PDB entry 3GJO | X-ray diffraction, 2.50 A resolution | chains A and B of the 4 polymer chains in the assembly

[Chain A (and B)]
Name: Microtubule-associated protein RP/EB family member 1
Source organism: Homo sapiens
Notes: fragment: eb1 c-terminal domain; chain B of this document is another copy of the same molecule, construct and numbering; everything in this record applies to it too
UniProtKB: Q15691 (MARE1_HUMAN); residue numbers follow UniProt; this construct covers 191-260
Chain sequence (72 residues; row label = number of the first residue in the row):
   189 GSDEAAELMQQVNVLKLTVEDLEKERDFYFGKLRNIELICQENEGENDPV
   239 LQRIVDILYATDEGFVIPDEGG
Disordered / not traced: 189-191, 258-260 (chain B: 189-190, 234-235, 257-260)
Sequence notes: expression tag (189-190)
Swiss-Prot annotation at these positions:
  - region: Thr206 to Glu211 (Interaction with APC), Lys220 to Ile242 (APC-binding), Glu232 to Ile255 (Interaction with SKA1)
  - modified residue: Lys220 (N6-acetyllysine)
  - mutagenesis: Lys220 (K220R: Abolished acetylation by KAT2B/PCAF, impairing kinetochore-microtubule interactions during mitosis)
From the paper describing this entry:
  - conformationally variable residues (order/disorder transition): Asp250 to Asp257

[Interface between chain A and chain B]
Pairs across the interface (69):
  Ala193(A) - Leu196(B)
  Leu196(A) - Ala193(B)
  Leu196(A) - Leu196(B)  hydrophobic
  Leu196(A) - Met197(B)  hydrophobic
  Leu196(A) - Val200(B)
  Met197(A) - Leu196(B)  hydrophobic
  Gln199(A) - Val200(B)
  Val200(A) - Gln199(B)
  Val200(A) - Val200(B)  hydrophobic
  Val200(A) - Leu203(B)
  Leu203(A) - Val200(B)  hydrophobic
  Leu203(A) - Leu203(B)  hydrophobic
  Leu203(A) - Val207(B)  hydrophobic
  Lys204(A) - Leu203(B)
  Val207(A) - Val207(B)  hydrophobic
  Val207(A) - Leu210(B)
  Leu210(A) - Val207(B)  hydrophobic
  Leu210(A) - Leu210(B)  hydrophobic
  Leu210(A) - Glu211(B)
  Leu210(A) - Arg214(B)
  Glu211(A) - Leu210(B)
  Lys212(A) - Glu251(B)  hydrogen bond (side chain-backbone)
  Lys212(A) - Gly252(B)
  Lys212(A) - Phe253(B)
  Glu213(A) - Arg214(B)  salt bridge
  Glu213(A) - Phe253(B)
  Arg214(A) - Leu210(B)
  Arg214(A) - Glu213(B)  salt bridge
  Arg214(A) - Tyr217(B)
  Phe216(A) - Ala248(B)
  Phe216(A) - Asp250(B)
  Phe216(A) - Phe253(B)  hydrophobic
  Tyr217(A) - Arg214(B)
  Tyr217(A) - Tyr217(B)  hydrophobic
  Tyr217(A) - Phe218(B)
  Tyr217(A) - Leu221(B)  hydrophobic
  Phe218(A) - Tyr217(B)
  Lys220(A) - Leu221(B)
  Lys220(A) - Ile245(B)  hydrogen bond (side chain-backbone)
  Lys220(A) - Leu246(B)  hydrogen bond (side chain-backbone)
  Lys220(A) - Ala248(B)  hydrogen bond (side chain-backbone)
  Leu221(A) - Tyr217(B)  hydrophobic
  Leu221(A) - Lys220(B)
  Leu221(A) - Leu221(B)  hydrophobic
  Leu221(A) - Ile224(B)  hydrophobic
  Asn223(A) - Ile245(B)
  Ile224(A) - Ile224(B)  hydrophobic
  Ile224(A) - Leu246(B)  hydrophobic
  Ile227(A) - Arg241(B)
  Ile227(A) - Ile242(B)  hydrophobic
  Ile227(A) - Ile245(B)  hydrophobic
  Glu234(A) - Val238(B)
  Val238(A) - Leu239(B)  hydrophobic
  Leu239(A) - Val238(B)  hydrophobic
  Leu239(A) - Leu239(B)  hydrophobic
  Arg241(A) - Ile227(B)
  Ile242(A) - Ile242(B)  hydrophobic
  Ile245(A) - Lys220(B)  hydrogen bond (backbone-side chain)
  Ile245(A) - Asn223(B)
  Ile245(A) - Ile224(B)  hydrophobic
  Ile245(A) - Ile227(B)  hydrophobic
  Leu246(A) - Lys220(B)  hydrogen bond (backbone-side chain)
  Ala248(A) - Phe216(B)
  Ala248(A) - Lys220(B)  hydrogen bond (backbone-side chain)
  Thr249(A) - Phe216(B)
  Asp250(A) - Phe216(B)
  Phe253(A) - Lys212(B)
  Phe253(A) - Glu213(B)
  Phe253(A) - Phe216(B)  hydrophobic
Other interface residues (no listed pair), chain A (37 interface residues in all): Thr206, Glu230, Asn231, Asp236, Tyr247
Other interface residues (no listed pair), chain B (37 interface residues in all): Glu192, Lys204, Thr206, Asn231, Tyr247, Thr249

[Overview]
The chain A/chain B interface involves 37 residues from each chain; the contacts include 7 hydrogen bonds and
2 salt bridges. Polar contacts include Glu213(A)-Arg214(B), Lys212(A)-Glu251(B) and Lys220(A)-Ile245(B). From
UniProt: one mutagenesis site on chain A. The paper reports conformational variability at Asp250(A).
Both chains are Microtubule-associated protein RP/EB family member 1 (Homo sapiens). Entry 3GJO (Crystal
structure of human EB1 in complex with microtubule Tip localization signal peptide of MACF) was determined by
X-ray diffraction.
